PDB entry 8WHT | electron microscopy, 2.75 A resolution | chains A and a of the 52 polymer chains in the assembly

[Chain A]
Protein: Flagellar L-ring protein
From: Salmonella enterica subsp. enterica serovar Typhimurium str. LT2
Reference sequence: P0A1N8 (FLGH_SALTY); residue numbers follow UniProt; this construct covers 1-232
Sequence (232 residues; numbered 1 to 232; the number before each row is that of its first residue):
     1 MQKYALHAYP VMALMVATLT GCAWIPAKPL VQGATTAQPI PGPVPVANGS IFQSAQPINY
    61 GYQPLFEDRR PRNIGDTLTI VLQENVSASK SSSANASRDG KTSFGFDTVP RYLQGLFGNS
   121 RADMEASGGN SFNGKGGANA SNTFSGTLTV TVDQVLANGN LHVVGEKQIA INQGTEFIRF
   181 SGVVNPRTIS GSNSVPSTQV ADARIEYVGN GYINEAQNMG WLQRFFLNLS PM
Not modelled in the structure: 1-21
Curated features (UniProtKB/Swiss-Prot):
  - lipidation: C22 (N-palmitoyl cysteine)

[Chain a]
Protein: Flagellar P-ring protein
From: Salmonella enterica subsp. enterica serovar Typhimurium str. LT2
Reference sequence: P15930 (FLGI_SALTY); residue numbers follow UniProt; this construct covers 1-365
Sequence (365 residues; each row starts with the number of its first residue):
     1 MFKALAGIVL ALVATLAHAE RIRDLTSVQG VRENSLIGYG LVVGLDGTGD QTTQTPFTTQ
    61 TLNNMLSQLG ITVPTGTNMQ LKNVAAVMVT ASYPPFARQG QTIDVVVSSM GNAKSLRGGT
   121 LLMTPLKGVD SQVYALAQGN ILVGGAGASA GGSSVQVNQL NGGRITNGAI IERELPTQFG
   181 AGNTINLQLN DEDFTMAQQI TDAINRARGY GSATALDART VQVRVPSGNS SQVRFLADIQ
   241 NMEVNVTPQD AKVVINSRTG SVVMNREVTL DSCAVAQGNL SVTVNRQLNV NQPNTPFGGG
   301 QTVVTPQTQI DLRQSGGSLQ SVRSSANLNS VVRALNALGA TPMDLMSILQ SMQSAGCLRA
   361 KLEII
Not modelled in the structure: 1-19, 146-156, 284-315
Disulfides: C273-C357

[Chain A / chain a interface]
Contacting residue pairs - 12 pairs, chain A then chain a:
  F66(A) - I71(a)
  E67(A) - L69(a)
  E67(A) - G70(a)
  D68(A) - G70(a)  hydrogen bond (backbone-backbone)
  D68(A) - T72(a)  hydrogen bond (side chain-backbone)
  R70(A) - S67(a)
  R70(A) - G70(a)
  R70(A) - T72(a)  hydrogen bond
  R187(A) - N64(a)  hydrogen bond (side chain-backbone)
  R187(A) - S67(a)  hydrogen bond
  R187(A) - Q68(a)  hydrogen bond
  I189(A) - T72(a)  hydrogen bond (backbone-side chain)
Other interface residues (no listed pair), chain A (8 interface residues in all): S190, G191

[Summary]
The interface between chain A and chain a involves 8 residues on one side and 7 on the other, with 7 hydrogen
bonds. Polar contacts include D68(A)-T72(a), R70(A)-T72(a) and R187(A)-N64(a).
Here chain A is Flagellar L-ring protein and chain a is Flagellar P-ring protein, both from Salmonella
enterica subsp. enterica serovar Typhimurium str. LT2. Entry 8WHT (Cryo-EM structure of the LP ring within the
flagellar motor-hook complex in the CW state) was determined by electron microscopy (same publication as 8WIW,
8WK3, 8WK4, 8WKI, 8WKK, 8WKQ and 11 further entries).
